8WS5 - chains A and B of the 4 polymer chains in the assembly; structure by electron microscopy, 3.29 A resolution.

== Chain A ==
Name: Cas12-1-N2
Organism: unclassified sequences
Sequence (300 residues; each row starts with the number of its first residue):
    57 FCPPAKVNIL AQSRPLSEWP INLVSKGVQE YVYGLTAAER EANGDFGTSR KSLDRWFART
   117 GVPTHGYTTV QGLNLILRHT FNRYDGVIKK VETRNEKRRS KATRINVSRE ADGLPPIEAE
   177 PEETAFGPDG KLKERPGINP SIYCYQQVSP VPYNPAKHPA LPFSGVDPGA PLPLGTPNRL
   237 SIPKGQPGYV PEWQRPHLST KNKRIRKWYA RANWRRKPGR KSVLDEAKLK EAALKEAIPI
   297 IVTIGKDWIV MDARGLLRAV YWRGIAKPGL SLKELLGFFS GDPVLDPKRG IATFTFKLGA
Unresolved in the structure: 57, 101-103, 231-242, 335, 356

== Chain B ==
Molecule: crRNA
Organism: unclassified sequences
Sequence (46 nucleotides; numbered -25 to 20; the number before each row is that of its first residue; numbers below 1 keep their minus sign (U-25 is residue -25)):
   -25 UCAACGCUUG CUCGGUUCGC CGAGACUCCC CUACGUGCUG CUGAAG
Unresolved in the structure: -25 to -20

== Chain A / chain B interface ==
Contacting residue pairs (85):
  Pro60(A) - U1(B)  sugar contact
  Lys62(A) - C2(B)  sugar contact
  Asn64(A) - G-16(B)  sugar contact
  Lys146(A) - U6(B)  base contact
  Glu190(A) - U6(B)  sugar contact
  Arg191(A) - U6(B)  sugar contact
  Pro192(A) - C5(B)  sugar contact
  Gly193(A) - C5(B)  hydrogen bond to the sugar
  Asn195(A) - C4(B)  hydrogen bond to the sugar
  Pro196(A) - C4(B)  sugar contact
  Pro229(A) - U-18(B)  base contact
  Leu230(A) - C-19(B)  phosphate contact
  Leu230(A) - U-18(B)  phosphate contact
  Gly244(A) - C-6(B)  sugar contact
  Tyr245(A) - G-7(B)  hydrogen bond to the sugar
  Val246(A) - C-5(B)  sugar contact
  Pro247(A) - G-7(B)  base contact
  Trp249(A) - U-10(B)  sugar contact
  Trp249(A) - U-9(B)  stacking on the base
  Trp249(A) - G-7(B)  base contact
  Gln250(A) - G-11(B)  base contact
  Gln250(A) - G-7(B)  base contact
  Gln250(A) - C-6(B)  hydrogen bond to the base
  Gln250(A) - C-5(B)  sugar contact
  Leu254(A) - C-5(B)  phosphate contact
  Leu254(A) - G-4(B)  phosphate contact
  Ser255(A) - G-4(B)  hydrogen bond to the phosphate
  Ser255(A) - A-3(B)  hydrogen bond to the phosphate
  Asn258(A) - C-19(B)  base contact
  Lys259(A) - C-19(B)  base contact
  Lys259(A) - G-2(B)  base contact
  Arg260(A) - C-19(B)  base contact
  Arg260(A) - U-17(B)  salt bridge to the phosphate
  Arg260(A) - G-16(B)  hydrogen bond to the base
  Arg260(A) - C-15(B)  base contact
  Ile261(A) - C-19(B)  sugar contact
  Ile261(A) - U-18(B)  phosphate contact
  Arg262(A) - U-17(B)  phosphate contact
  Arg262(A) - C-5(B)  base contact
  Arg262(A) - G-4(B)  hydrogen bond to the base
  Trp264(A) - C-6(B)  phosphate contact
  Tyr265(A) - U-18(B)  hydrogen bond to the base
  Tyr265(A) - U-17(B)  sugar contact
  Tyr265(A) - G-16(B)  phosphate contact
  Ala266(A) - G-16(B)  phosphate contact
  Arg267(A) - G-16(B)  hydrogen bond to the phosphate
  Arg267(A) - C-15(B)  salt bridge to the phosphate
  Asn269(A) - C-6(B)  sugar contact
  Asn269(A) - C-5(B)  hydrogen bond to the base
  Trp270(A) - C-6(B)  phosphate contact
  Arg271(A) - C-13(B)  base contact
  Arg271(A) - G-12(B)  hydrogen bond to the base
  Lys273(A) - G-11(B)  salt bridge to the phosphate
  Lys273(A) - U-10(B)  base contact
  Gly275(A) - U-10(B)  base contact
  Gly275(A) - C-8(B)  hydrogen bond to the base
  Arg276(A) - G-12(B)  hydrogen bond to the base
  Arg276(A) - G-11(B)  hydrogen bond to the base
  Arg276(A) - U-10(B)  hydrogen bond to the base
  Arg276(A) - C-6(B)  base contact
  Lys277(A) - C-8(B)  sugar contact
  Ser278(A) - C-8(B)  hydrogen bond to the base
  Ser278(A) - G-7(B)  base contact
  Glu292(A) - U-18(B)  base contact
  Ile294(A) - U-18(B)  base contact
  Asp308(A) - U-17(B)  sugar contact
  Arg310(A) - U-18(B)  hydrogen bond to the base
  Arg310(A) - U-17(B)  hydrogen bond to the sugar
  Gly311(A) - U-17(B)  base contact
  Leu313(A) - U-18(B)  base contact
  Arg314(A) - C-19(B)  base contact
  Arg314(A) - U-17(B)  hydrogen bond to the base
  Arg314(A) - G-16(B)  hydrogen bond to the base
  Arg314(A) - A-1(B)  base contact
  Arg314(A) - C0(B)  hydrogen bond to the base
  Tyr317(A) - C-19(B)  phosphate contact
  Tyr317(A) - U-18(B)  phosphate contact
  Trp318(A) - C-19(B)  base contact
  Trp318(A) - C0(B)  stacking on the base
  Trp318(A) - U1(B)  phosphate contact
  Arg319(A) - U1(B)  salt bridge to the phosphate
  Asp342(A) - C3(B)  sugar contact
  Lys344(A) - C4(B)  salt bridge to the phosphate
  Arg345(A) - C3(B)  phosphate contact
  Arg345(A) - C4(B)  salt bridge to the phosphate
Also at the interface, not in a pair above, chain A (56 interface residues in all): Ile194, Ser197, His253, Lys263, Ala268, Ala289

== Summary ==
56 residues of chain A face 25 of chain B across their interface, with 22 hydrogen bonds, 6 salt bridges and 2
aromatic stacking contacts. Among the polar pairs are Gln250(A)-C-6(B), Arg260(A)-G-16(B) and
Arg262(A)-G-4(B).
Chain A is Cas12-1-N2 and chain B is crRNA, both from unclassified sequences; the structure, Cryo-EM structure
of Cas12-1-N2/crRNA/Target DNA complex, was determined by electron microscopy.
